PDB entry 4C1M | X-ray diffraction, 2.00 A resolution | chains B and D

[Chain B]
Molecule: Myeloperoxidase light chain
Organism: Homo sapiens
Notes: EC 1.11.2.2, 1.11.1.7
UniProtKB: P05164 (PERM_HUMAN); residues -1 to 106 here correspond to UniProt positions 165-272 (UniProt number = residue number + 166)
Sequence (108 residues; each row starts with the number of its first residue; numbers below 1 keep their minus sign (Val-1 is residue -1)):
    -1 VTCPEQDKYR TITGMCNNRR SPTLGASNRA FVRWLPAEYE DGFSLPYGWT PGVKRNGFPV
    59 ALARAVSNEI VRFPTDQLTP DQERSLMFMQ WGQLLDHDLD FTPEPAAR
Disordered / not traced: -1 to 0, 106
Bound ions: Ca2+: Asp96 (shared with Thr168(D), Phe170(D), Asp172(D), Ser174(D) of chain D)
Ligand contacts:
  - heme (HEM): Met87, Gly90, Gln91, Asp94, Asp98, Phe99, Thr100, Glu102
  - az12194344 (NIH; 2-{[3,5-bis(trifluoromethyl)benzyl]amino}-N-hydroxy-6-oxo-1,6-dihydropyrimidine-5-carboxamide): Gln91, His95, Phe99
UniProt features mapped onto this chain:
  - active site: His95 (Proton acceptor)
  - binding site (heme b): Asp94
  - binding site (Ca(2+)): Asp96

[Chain D]
Molecule: Myeloperoxidase heavy chain
Organism: Homo sapiens
Notes: EC 1.11.2.2, 1.11.1.7
UniProtKB: P05164 (PERM_HUMAN); residues 113-579 here correspond to UniProt positions 279-745 (UniProt number = residue number + 166)
Sequence (467 residues; each row starts with the number of its first residue):
   113 VNCETSCVQQ PPCFPLKIPP NDPRIKNQAD CIPFFRSCPA CPGSNITIRN QINALTSFVD
   173 ASMVYGSEEP LARNLRNMSN QLGLLAVNQR FQDNGRALLP FDNLHDDPCL LTNRSARIPC
   233 FLAGDTRSSE MPELTSMHTL LLREHNRLAT ELKSLNPRWD GERLYQEARK IVGAMVQIIT
   293 YRDYLPLVLG PTAMRKYLPT YRSYNDSVDP RIANVFTNAF RYGHTLIQPF MFRLDNRYQP
   353 MEPNPRVPLS RVFFASWRVV LEGGIDPILR GLMATPAKLN RQNQIAVDEI RERLFEQVMR
   413 IGLDLPALNM QRSRDHGLPG YNAWRRFCGL PQPETVGQLG TVLRNLKLAR KLMEQYGTPN
   473 NIDIWMGGVS EPLKRKGRVG PLLACIIGTQ FRKLRDGDRF WWENEGVFSM QQRQALAQIS
   533 LPRIICDNTG ITTVSKNNIF MSNSYPRDFV NCSTLPALNL ASWREAS
Modified / non-standard residues: Cys150 (s-hydroxycysteine; CSO)
Disulfides: Cys115-Cys125, Cys221-Cys232, Cys538-Cys564
Covalently attached groups: N-acetylglucosamine (NAG) linked to Asn189, Asn225; glycan linked to Asn317
Bound ions: Ca2+: Thr168, Phe170, Asp172, Ser174 (shared with Asp96(B) of chain B); heme Fe near His336 (its only coordinating residue here)
Ligand contacts:
  - heme (HEM): Arg239, Glu242, Met243, Tyr296, Thr329, Phe332, Arg333, Tyr334, Gly335, His336, Ile339, Leu361, Phe365, Leu406, Phe407, Leu417, Leu420, Arg424
  - az12194344 (NIH; 2-{[3,5-bis(trifluoromethyl)benzyl]amino}-N-hydroxy-6-oxo-1,6-dihydropyrimidine-5-carboxamide): Pro220, Thr238, Arg239, Glu242, Phe366, Phe407, Val410, Met411
UniProt features mapped onto this chain:
  - binding site (Ca(2+)): Thr168, Phe170, Asp172, Ser174
  - binding site (heme b): Glu242, Met243, His336
  - site: Arg239 (Transition state stabilizer)
  - modified residue: Cys150 (Cysteine sulfenic acid (-SOH))
  - glycosylation (N-linked (GlcNAc...) asparagine): Asn157, Asn189, Asn225, Asn317, Asn563

[How chain B and chain D interact]
Contacting residue pairs (304):
  Asp5(B) - Arg511(D)  salt bridge
  Asp5(B) - Phe512(D)
  Lys6(B) - Lys282(D)  hydrogen bond (backbone-side chain)
  Lys6(B) - Phe512(D)
  Tyr7(B) - Arg275(D)  hydrogen bond
  Tyr7(B) - Gln278(D)
  Tyr7(B) - Glu279(D)  hydrogen bond
  Tyr7(B) - Phe512(D)
  Arg8(B) - Phe170(D)
  Arg8(B) - Val171(D)
  Arg8(B) - Asp172(D)
  Arg8(B) - Arg281(D)  hydrogen bond (backbone-side chain)
  Arg8(B) - Gln289(D)
  Arg8(B) - Asp510(D)  salt bridge
  Arg8(B) - Phe512(D)  hydrogen bond (side chain-backbone)
  Thr9(B) - Arg281(D)  hydrogen bond (backbone-side chain)
  Ile10(B) - Thr168(D)
  Ile10(B) - Tyr177(D)
  Ile10(B) - Gly178(D)
  Ile10(B) - Ser179(D)
  Ile10(B) - Glu180(D)
  Ile10(B) - Ala184(D)  hydrophobic
  Ile10(B) - Tyr277(D)
  Ile10(B) - Arg281(D)
  Thr11(B) - Thr168(D)
  Thr11(B) - Ser179(D)
  Gly12(B) - Thr168(D)
  Gly12(B) - Phe170(D)
  Cys14(B) - Arg511(D)  hydrogen bond (backbone-side chain)
  Asn15(B) - Phe170(D)
  Asn15(B) - Tyr316(D)  hydrogen bond (backbone-side chain)
  Asn15(B) - Gly509(D)
  Asn15(B) - Asp510(D)  hydrogen bond
  Asn15(B) - Arg511(D)  hydrogen bond (side chain-backbone)
  Asn15(B) - Phe512(D)
  Asn16(B) - Tyr316(D)
  Asn16(B) - Asp318(D)  hydrogen bond (side chain-backbone)
  Arg17(B) - Arg511(D)
  Arg18(B) - Asp318(D)  salt bridge
  Arg18(B) - Ser319(D)  hydrogen bond
  Leu22(B) - Phe170(D)
  Leu22(B) - Pro322(D)
  Leu22(B) - Arg323(D)
  Gly23(B) - Thr168(D)
  Gly23(B) - Ser169(D)  hydrogen bond (backbone-backbone)
  Gly23(B) - Phe170(D)
  Gly23(B) - Arg323(D)
  Ser25(B) - Asn165(D)
  Ser25(B) - Ala166(D)
  Ser25(B) - Leu167(D)
  Ser25(B) - Ser179(D)  hydrogen bond (side chain-backbone)
  Asn26(B) - Ile164(D)
  Asn26(B) - Asn165(D)  hydrogen bond (backbone-backbone)
  Asn26(B) - Ala166(D)
  Asn26(B) - Glu180(D)  hydrogen bond
  Arg27(B) - Ile164(D)
  Arg27(B) - Asn165(D)  hydrogen bond (backbone-backbone)
  Ala28(B) - Asn162(D)
  Ala28(B) - Gln163(D)
  Phe29(B) - Asn162(D)  hydrogen bond (backbone-side chain)
  Phe29(B) - Gln163(D)  hydrogen bond (backbone-backbone)
  Phe29(B) - Ile164(D)
  Phe29(B) - Asn165(D)
  Phe29(B) - Ile324(D)
  Phe29(B) - Asn326(D)
  Phe29(B) - Thr329(D)
  Val30(B) - Asp321(D)
  Val30(B) - Arg323(D)
  Val30(B) - Ile324(D)  hydrogen bond (backbone-backbone)
  Val30(B) - Ala325(D)
  Val30(B) - Asn326(D)  hydrogen bond (backbone-backbone)
  Arg31(B) - Arg161(D)  hydrogen bond (side chain-backbone)
  Arg31(B) - Asn162(D)
  Arg31(B) - Gln163(D)
  Arg31(B) - Asn326(D)
  Arg31(B) - His428(D)  hydrogen bond (side chain-backbone)
  Arg31(B) - Gly429(D)
  Arg31(B) - Leu430(D)
  Trp32(B) - Ala325(D)
  Trp32(B) - Val327(D)  hydrophobic
  Trp32(B) - Trp436(D)  hydrophobic
  Trp32(B) - Phe439(D)
  Trp32(B) - Ile498(D)
  Trp32(B) - Thr501(D)
  Trp32(B) - Gln502(D)
  Trp32(B) - Lys505(D)
  Leu33(B) - Pro431(D)  hydrophobic
  Leu33(B) - Ala435(D)
  Leu33(B) - Trp436(D)  hydrophobic
  Leu33(B) - Phe439(D)  hydrophobic
  Pro34(B) - Pro431(D)
  Ala35(B) - Ile160(D)  hydrophobic
  Ala35(B) - Gly429(D)
  Glu36(B) - Gly429(D)  hydrogen bond (backbone-backbone)
  Glu36(B) - Pro431(D)
  Tyr37(B) - Arg148(D)
  Tyr37(B) - Arg161(D)  hydrogen bond (side chain-backbone)
  Tyr37(B) - Gln163(D)  hydrogen bond
  Tyr37(B) - Asp427(D)
  Tyr37(B) - His428(D)  hydrogen bond (side chain-backbone)
  Tyr37(B) - Gly429(D)
  Phe41(B) - Asn157(D)
  Phe41(B) - Ile160(D)
  Phe41(B) - Arg161(D)  hydrogen bond (backbone-backbone)
  Ser42(B) - Arg148(D)  hydrogen bond (backbone-side chain)
  Ser42(B) - Arg161(D)  hydrogen bond
  Pro44(B) - Phe126(D)  hydrophobic
  Pro44(B) - Arg148(D)
  Pro44(B) - Arg426(D)
  Pro44(B) - Asp427(D)
  Tyr45(B) - Phe126(D)
  Tyr45(B) - Arg426(D)
  Trp47(B) - Gln121(D)  hydrogen bond (backbone-side chain)
  Trp47(B) - Cys125(D)
  Trp47(B) - Phe126(D)  hydrophobic
  Arg53(B) - Leu430(D)  hydrogen bond (side chain-backbone)
  Arg53(B) - Pro431(D)
  Arg53(B) - Gly432(D)
  Arg53(B) - Asn473(D)  hydrogen bond (backbone-side chain)
  Asn54(B) - Asn472(D)
  Asn54(B) - Asn473(D)
  Phe56(B) - Tyr468(D)
  Phe56(B) - Gly469(D)
  Phe56(B) - Thr470(D)
  Phe56(B) - Asn473(D)
  Val58(B) - Arg426(D)
  Ala59(B) - Arg426(D)  hydrogen bond (backbone-side chain)
  Ala59(B) - Gln467(D)
  Leu60(B) - Lys129(D)
  Leu60(B) - Ile130(D)
  Leu60(B) - Pro131(D)
  Ala61(B) - Leu128(D)  hydrophobic
  Ala61(B) - Ala419(D)
  Ala61(B) - Met422(D)
  Ala61(B) - Arg426(D)
  Arg62(B) - Lys129(D)
  Arg62(B) - Pro131(D)
  Arg62(B) - Asp134(D)  salt bridge
  Arg62(B) - Arg136(D)
  Arg62(B) - Ile144(D)
  Arg62(B) - Arg403(D)  hydrogen bond (side chain-backbone)
  Arg62(B) - Glu404(D)  salt bridge
  Arg62(B) - Asp416(D)  salt bridge
  Arg62(B) - Ala419(D)
  Ala63(B) - Gln467(D)
  Val64(B) - Met422(D)  hydrophobic
  Val64(B) - Gln467(D)
  Val64(B) - Tyr468(D)
  Val64(B) - Met478(D)  hydrophobic
  Ser65(B) - Arg403(D)  hydrogen bond
  Ser65(B) - Asp416(D)  hydrogen bond
  Ser65(B) - Met422(D)
  Asn66(B) - Pro131(D)
  Asn66(B) - Asp134(D)  hydrogen bond
  Asn66(B) - Pro135(D)
  Asn66(B) - Arg403(D)  hydrogen bond
  Glu67(B) - Lys463(D)
  Glu67(B) - Gln467(D)
  Ile68(B) - Ile397(D)
  Ile68(B) - Leu460(D)  hydrophobic
  Ile68(B) - Lys463(D)
  Ile68(B) - Leu464(D)  hydrophobic
  Ile68(B) - Gln467(D)
  Ile68(B) - Met478(D)  hydrophobic
  Val69(B) - Ala398(D)
  Val69(B) - Arg403(D)
  Val69(B) - Pro418(D)  hydrophobic
  Val69(B) - Met478(D)  hydrophobic
  Arg70(B) - Pro135(D)
  Arg70(B) - Arg403(D)
  Phe71(B) - Lys390(D)
  Phe71(B) - Asn395(D)
  Phe71(B) - Gln396(D)
  Phe71(B) - Ile397(D)
  Phe71(B) - Ala398(D)
  Phe71(B) - Val399(D)
  Gln75(B) - Gln396(D)  hydrogen bond (backbone-side chain)
  Leu76(B) - Gln340(D)
  Leu76(B) - Pro341(D)
  Leu76(B) - Lys390(D)
  Leu76(B) - Val399(D)  hydrophobic
  Thr77(B) - Lys390(D)
  Thr77(B) - Leu391(D)  hydrogen bond (backbone-backbone)
  Thr77(B) - Arg393(D)
  Thr77(B) - Gln396(D)  hydrogen bond
  Pro78(B) - Pro388(D)  hydrophobic
  Pro78(B) - Ala389(D)
  Asp79(B) - Pro388(D)
  Asp79(B) - Ala389(D)  hydrogen bond (backbone-backbone)
  Asp79(B) - Leu391(D)
  Asp79(B) - Arg490(D)  salt bridge
  Asp79(B) - Asn555(D)  hydrogen bond (backbone-side chain)
  Gln80(B) - Asn555(D)  hydrogen bond (backbone-side chain)
  Glu81(B) - Arg490(D)
  Glu81(B) - Phe552(D)
  Glu81(B) - Met553(D)
  Glu81(B) - Asn555(D)
  Arg82(B) - Leu299(D)  hydrogen bond (side chain-backbone)
  Arg82(B) - Pro388(D)
  Arg82(B) - Ala389(D)  hydrogen bond (backbone-backbone)
  Arg82(B) - Lys488(D)  hydrogen bond (side chain-backbone)
  Arg82(B) - Arg490(D)
  Arg82(B) - Phe552(D)
  Arg82(B) - Met553(D)
  Arg82(B) - Asn555(D)  hydrogen bond (backbone-side chain)
  Ser83(B) - Leu384(D)
  Ser83(B) - Met385(D)
  Ser83(B) - Thr387(D)
  Ser83(B) - Ala389(D)
  Ser83(B) - Ile551(D)  hydrogen bond (side chain-backbone)
  Ser83(B) - Phe552(D)  hydrogen bond (backbone-backbone)
  Ser83(B) - Ser554(D)
  Ser83(B) - Asn555(D)
  Leu84(B) - Leu338(D)
  Leu84(B) - Gln340(D)
  Leu84(B) - Phe344(D)  hydrophobic
  Leu84(B) - Leu384(D)  hydrogen bond (backbone-backbone)
  Leu84(B) - Thr387(D)  hydrogen bond (backbone-backbone)
  Leu84(B) - Pro388(D)
  Leu84(B) - Ala389(D)
  Met85(B) - Met249(D)  hydrophobic
  Met85(B) - Leu384(D)  hydrogen bond (backbone-backbone)
  Met85(B) - Leu533(D)  hydrophobic
  Met85(B) - Phe552(D)
  Phe86(B) - Tyr296(D)
  Phe86(B) - Leu299(D)  hydrophobic
  Phe86(B) - Val300(D)  hydrophobic
  Phe86(B) - Tyr334(D)
  Phe86(B) - Leu338(D)  hydrophobic
  Phe86(B) - Phe552(D)  hydrophobic
  Met87(B) - Leu338(D)  hydrophobic
  Gln88(B) - Met243(D)
  Gln88(B) - Glu245(D)
  Gln88(B) - Leu246(D)
  Gln88(B) - Met249(D)
  Trp89(B) - Met249(D)  hydrophobic
  Trp89(B) - Val288(D)
  Trp89(B) - Ile291(D)  hydrophobic
  Trp89(B) - Thr292(D)  hydrogen bond
  Trp89(B) - Tyr296(D)
  Trp89(B) - Leu533(D)  hydrophobic
  Trp89(B) - Phe552(D)  hydrophobic
  Gly90(B) - Tyr296(D)
  Gly90(B) - Phe332(D)
  Gln91(B) - Glu242(D)  hydrogen bond
  Gln91(B) - Met243(D)
  Gln91(B) - Leu246(D)
  Leu92(B) - Met175(D)  hydrophobic
  Leu92(B) - Met249(D)  hydrophobic
  Leu92(B) - Leu253(D)  hydrophobic
  Leu93(B) - Thr292(D)
  Leu93(B) - Tyr296(D)  hydrophobic
  Leu93(B) - Phe503(D)  hydrophobic
  Asp94(B) - Arg239(D)  salt bridge
  Asp94(B) - Phe332(D)
  His95(B) - Leu167(D)
  His95(B) - Met175(D)
  His95(B) - Asp237(D)  salt bridge
  His95(B) - Arg239(D)
  His95(B) - Leu246(D)
  Asp96(B) - Thr168(D)
  Asp96(B) - Phe170(D)
  Asp96(B) - Val171(D)
  Asp96(B) - Asp172(D)  hydrogen bond (side chain-backbone)
  Asp96(B) - Ala173(D)  hydrogen bond (side chain-backbone)
  Asp96(B) - Ser174(D)  hydrogen bond
  Asp96(B) - Met175(D)
  Asp96(B) - Val288(D)
  Leu97(B) - Asn165(D)  hydrogen bond (backbone-side chain)
  Leu97(B) - Thr168(D)
  Leu97(B) - Ser169(D)
  Leu97(B) - Val171(D)  hydrophobic
  Leu97(B) - Ile324(D)
  Leu97(B) - Phe328(D)  hydrophobic
  Leu97(B) - Phe503(D)  hydrophobic
  Leu97(B) - Leu506(D)  hydrophobic
  Asp98(B) - Asn165(D)
  Asp98(B) - Leu167(D)
  Asp98(B) - Arg239(D)  hydrogen bond (backbone-side chain)
  Asp98(B) - Phe328(D)
  Asp98(B) - Thr329(D)
  Phe99(B) - Ile164(D)
  Phe99(B) - Asn165(D)  hydrogen bond (backbone-side chain)
  Phe99(B) - Ala166(D)  hydrogen bond (backbone-backbone)
  Phe99(B) - Leu167(D)
  Phe99(B) - Thr238(D)
  Phe99(B) - Arg239(D)
  Thr100(B) - Ser149(D)
  Thr100(B) - Gln163(D)
  Thr100(B) - Ile164(D)
  Thr100(B) - His428(D)
  Pro101(B) - Ser149(D)
  Pro101(B) - Cys150(D)  hydrogen bond (backbone-backbone)
  Pro101(B) - Ile164(D)
  Glu102(B) - Phe147(D)
  Glu102(B) - Arg148(D)
  Glu102(B) - Ser149(D)
  Glu102(B) - Cys150(D)
  Glu102(B) - Arg424(D)  salt bridge
  Pro103(B) - Pro124(D)  hydrophobic
  Pro103(B) - Phe147(D)
  Pro103(B) - Arg148(D)
  Pro103(B) - Cys150(D)
  Ala104(B) - Phe147(D)
Also at the interface, not in a pair above, chain B (85 interface residues in all): Ala24, Gly40, Leu43, Gly46, Thr73
Also at the interface, not in a pair above, chain D (152 interface residues in all): Gln122, Pro123, Ile137, Ala152, Thr159, Glu181, His250, Gly335, Ile339, Leu381, Asp400, Gln423, Trp477, Gly489, Trp513, Ile537

[Summary]
85 residues of chain B face 152 of chain D across their interface, with 64 hydrogen bonds and 10 salt bridges.
Among the polar pairs are Asp5(B)-Arg511(D), Arg8(B)-Asp510(D) and Arg18(B)-Asp318(D). Heme and az12194344 are
bound between chain B and chain D.
Chain B is Myeloperoxidase light chain and chain D is Myeloperoxidase heavy chain, both from Homo sapiens; the
structure, Myeloperoxidase in complex with the revesible inhibitor HX1, was determined by X-ray diffraction.
